PDB entry 3OXS | X-ray diffraction, 1.75 A resolution | chains A and C of the 3 polymer chains in the assembly

# Chain A
Molecule: MHC class I antigen
Organism: Homo sapiens
Reference sequence: Q861F6 (Q861F6_HUMAN); residues 1-275 here correspond to UniProt positions 25-299 (UniProt number = residue number + 24)
Chain sequence (275 residues; row label = number of the first residue in the row):
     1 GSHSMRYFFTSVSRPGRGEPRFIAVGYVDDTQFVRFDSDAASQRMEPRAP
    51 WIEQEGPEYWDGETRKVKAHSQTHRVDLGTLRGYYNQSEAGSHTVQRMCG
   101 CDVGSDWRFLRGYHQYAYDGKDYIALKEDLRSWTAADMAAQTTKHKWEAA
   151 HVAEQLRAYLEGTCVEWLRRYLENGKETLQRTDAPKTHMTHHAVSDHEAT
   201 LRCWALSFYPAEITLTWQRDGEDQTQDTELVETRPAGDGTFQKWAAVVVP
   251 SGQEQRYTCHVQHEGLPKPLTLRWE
Disulfide bonds: C101-C164, C203-C259

# Chain C
Molecule: 10mer peptide from Pre-core-protein
Reference sequence: Q9YJW5 (Q9YJW5_HBV); residues 1-10 here correspond to UniProt positions 47-56 (UniProt number = residue number + 46)
Chain sequence (10 residues; numbered 1 to 10; the number before each row is that of its first residue):
     1 FLPSDFFPSV

# How chain A and chain C interact
Contacting residue pairs (43):
  M5(A) - F1(C)
  Y7(A) - F1(C)  hydrogen bond (side chain-backbone)
  Y7(A) - L2(C)  hydrophobic
  F9(A) - L2(C)  hydrophobic
  M45(A) - L2(C)  hydrophobic
  E63(A) - F1(C)
  E63(A) - L2(C)  hydrogen bond (side chain-backbone)
  K66(A) - F1(C)
  K66(A) - L2(C)  hydrogen bond (side chain-backbone)
  K66(A) - P3(C)
  K66(A) - S4(C)
  V67(A) - L2(C)  hydrophobic
  A69(A) - D5(C)
  H70(A) - P3(C)  hydrogen bond (side chain-backbone)
  H70(A) - S4(C)  hydrogen bond (side chain-backbone)
  H70(A) - D5(C)  salt bridge
  T73(A) - D5(C)  hydrogen bond
  T73(A) - F7(C)
  V76(A) - S9(C)
  D77(A) - S9(C)  hydrogen bond
  D77(A) - V10(C)  hydrogen bond (side chain-backbone)
  T80(A) - V10(C)
  L81(A) - V10(C)  hydrophobic
  Y84(A) - V10(C)  hydrogen bond (side chain-backbone)
  R97(A) - F7(C)
  H114(A) - F7(C)
  Y116(A) - V10(C)
  T143(A) - V10(C)  hydrogen bond (side chain-backbone)
  K146(A) - S9(C)
  K146(A) - V10(C)  hydrogen bond (side chain-backbone)
  W147(A) - F7(C)  hydrophobic
  W147(A) - P8(C)  hydrogen bond (side chain-backbone)
  A150(A) - P8(C)  hydrophobic
  V152(A) - F7(C)  hydrophobic
  V152(A) - P8(C)
  Q155(A) - F6(C)
  L156(A) - F6(C)  hydrophobic
  Y159(A) - F1(C)  hydrogen bond (side chain-backbone)
  Y159(A) - L2(C)
  Y159(A) - P3(C)
  T163(A) - F1(C)
  W167(A) - F1(C)  hydrophobic
  Y171(A) - F1(C)  hydrogen bond (side chain-backbone)
Also at the interface, not in a pair above, chain A (34 interface residues in all): F33, Y59, C99, Y123, W133

# In short
Chain A and chain C form an interface of 34 and 10 residues respectively; the contacts include 14 hydrogen
bonds and 1 salt bridge. Among the polar pairs are H70(A)-D5(C), Y7(A)-F1(C) and E63(A)-L2(C).
Here chain A is MHC class I antigen (Homo sapiens) and chain C is 10mer peptide from Pre-core-protein. Entry
3OXS (Crystal Structure of HLA A*02:07 Bound to HBV Core 18-27) was determined by X-ray diffraction, deposited
together with 3OX8 and 3OXR.
